PDB entry 5NO1 | X-ray diffraction, 2.60 A resolution | chains A and B of the 4 polymer chains in the assembly

[Chain A (and B)]
Protein: Integrase
From: Human spumaretrovirus
Notes: EC 2.7.7.49, 2.7.7.7, 3.1.26.4, 3.4.23.-, 2.7.7.-, 3.1.-.-; chain B of this document is another copy of the same molecule, construct and numbering; everything in this record applies to it too
UniProt: P14350 (POL_FOAMV); residues 3-392 here correspond to UniProt positions 754-1143 (UniProt number = residue number + 751)
Sequence (395 residues; each row starts with the number of its first residue; numbers below 1 keep their minus sign (Gly-2 is residue -2)):
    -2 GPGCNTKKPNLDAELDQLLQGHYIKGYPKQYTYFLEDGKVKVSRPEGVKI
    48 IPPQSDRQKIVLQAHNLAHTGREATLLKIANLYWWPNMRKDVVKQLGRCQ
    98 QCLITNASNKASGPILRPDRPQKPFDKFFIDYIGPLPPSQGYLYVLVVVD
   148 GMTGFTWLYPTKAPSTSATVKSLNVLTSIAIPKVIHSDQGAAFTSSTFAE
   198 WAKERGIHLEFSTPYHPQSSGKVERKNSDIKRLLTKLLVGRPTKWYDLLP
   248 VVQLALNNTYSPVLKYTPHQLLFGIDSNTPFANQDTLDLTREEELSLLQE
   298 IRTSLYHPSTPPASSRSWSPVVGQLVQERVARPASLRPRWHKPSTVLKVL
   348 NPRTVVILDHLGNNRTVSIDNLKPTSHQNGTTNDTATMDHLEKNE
Not modelled in the structure: -2 to 8, 376-392 (chain B: -2 to 115, 298-392)
Construct notes: expression tag (-2 to 2); variant Ser217 (Gly968 in P14350), Gly218 (Ser969 in P14350)
Swiss-Prot annotation at these positions:
  - binding site (Mg(2+)): Asp123, Asp185
Bound ions: Zn2+: His62, His66, Cys96, Cys99; Mg2+ site 1: Asp128, Glu221 (together with magnesium); Mg2+ site 2: Asp128, Asp185 (together with magnesium)
Small-molecule neighbours:
  - hexane-1,6-diol (HEZ): Gln186, Tyr212, Val327, Ala328, His338, Arg362
  - magnesium: Asp128, Tyr129, Asp185, Gly187, Tyr212, Pro214, Gln215, Glu221, Asn224
  - magnesium (XZ4; methyl 2-[[3-[[2,4-bis(fluoranyl)phenyl]methylcarbamoyl]-7-methoxy-1-oxidanyl-2-oxidanylidene-1,8-naphthyridin-4-yl]amino]ethanoate): Asp128, Tyr129, Asp185, Gly187, Tyr212, Pro214, Gln215, Glu221
From the paper describing this entry:
  - binding site for magnesium: Gly187

[Chain A / chain B interface]
Pairs across the interface (65; chain A residue first):
  Pro121(A) - Ile272(B)
  Phe122(A) - Phe270(B)  hydrophobic
  Phe122(A) - Asn275(B)  hydrogen bond (backbone-side chain)
  Trp154(A) - Ile176(B)
  Asn171(A) - Pro247(B)
  Thr174(A) - Leu251(B)
  Ser175(A) - Pro247(B)
  Ser175(A) - Gln250(B)
  Ser175(A) - Leu251(B)
  Ile176(A) - Phe152(B)  hydrophobic
  Ile176(A) - Phe270(B)  hydrophobic
  Ala177(A) - Leu251(B)
  Ala177(A) - His266(B)
  Ile178(A) - Leu251(B)  hydrophobic
  Ile178(A) - Asn275(B)  hydrogen bond (backbone-side chain)
  Ile178(A) - Thr276(B)
  Pro179(A) - Asn275(B)
  Lys180(A) - Asn275(B)  hydrogen bond
  Pro247(A) - Ser175(B)
  Gln250(A) - Ser175(B)  hydrogen bond (side chain-backbone)
  Gln250(A) - Ile176(B)
  Leu251(A) - Thr174(B)
  Leu251(A) - Ser175(B)
  Leu251(A) - Ile178(B)  hydrophobic
  His266(A) - Phe122(B)
  His266(A) - Ile176(B)
  Leu269(A) - Phe270(B)  hydrophobic
  Phe270(A) - Phe122(B)  hydrophobic
  Phe270(A) - Leu269(B)
  Phe270(A) - Phe270(B)  hydrophobic
  Ile272(A) - Lys120(B)
  Ile272(A) - Phe122(B)
  Asp273(A) - Phe122(B)
  Ser274(A) - Phe122(B)
  Ser274(A) - Ala177(B)
  Ser274(A) - Ile178(B)  hydrogen bond (side chain-backbone)
  Asn275(A) - Ile178(B)  hydrogen bond (backbone-backbone)
  Asn275(A) - Pro179(B)  hydrogen bond (side chain-backbone)
  Asn275(A) - Lys180(B)
  Asn275(A) - Arg202(B)
  Asn275(A) - Gly203(B)  hydrogen bond (side chain-backbone)
  Thr283(A) - Lys120(B)  hydrogen bond (backbone-side chain)
  Leu284(A) - Arg117(B)
  Leu284(A) - Pro118(B)
  Leu284(A) - Lys120(B)
  Asp285(A) - Arg117(B)
  Asp285(A) - Pro118(B)
  Leu286(A) - Pro118(B)
  Leu286(A) - Lys120(B)  hydrogen bond (backbone-side chain)
  Thr287(A) - Pro118(B)
  Thr287(A) - Lys120(B)
  Arg288(A) - Lys120(B)
  Arg288(A) - Pro121(B)
  Arg288(A) - Met149(B)
  Arg288(A) - Leu268(B)  hydrogen bond (side chain-backbone)
  Arg288(A) - Leu269(B)  hydrogen bond (side chain-backbone)
  Glu289(A) - Tyr263(B)
  Glu291(A) - Lys120(B)  salt bridge
  Leu292(A) - Gln267(B)
  Leu292(A) - Leu268(B)
  Leu292(A) - Gly271(B)
  Gln296(A) - Gly271(B)
  Arg299(A) - Phe270(B)  hydrogen bond (side chain-backbone)
  Arg299(A) - Gly271(B)
  Arg299(A) - Ile272(B)
Other interface residues (no listed pair), chain A (37 interface residues in all): Lys120, Phe152, Arg202, Thr276, Leu295
Other interface residues (no listed pair), chain B (32 interface residues in all): Gln119, Trp154, Ile204

[In short]
37 residues of chain A face 32 of chain B across their interface, with 13 hydrogen bonds and 1 salt bridge.
Polar contacts include Glu291(A)-Lys120(B), Phe122(A)-Asn275(B) and Ile178(A)-Asn275(B). Chain A binds
magnesium and hexane-1,6-diol. UniProt lists Mg2+-binding residues Asp123(A) and Asp185(A) on chain A. The
paper reports a binding site for magnesium at Gly187(A).
Chain A and chain B are both Integrase (Human spumaretrovirus); the structure, Crystal structure of the
Prototype Foamy Virus (PFV) intasome in complex with magnesium and the INSTI ..., was determined by X-ray
diffraction together with 5MMA and 5MMB from the same study.
